Entry 6LED (X-ray diffraction, 2.37 A resolution); this record covers chains A and B.

Chain A (and B):
Protein: N-carbamoyl-D-amino-acid hydrolase
Organism: Nitratireductor indicus C115
Notes: chain B of this document is another copy of the same molecule, construct and numbering; everything in this record applies to it too
UniProtKB: K2NMS4 (K2NMS4_9RHIZ); residues 1-307 here = UniProt positions 1-307
Amino-acid sequence (307 residues; row label = number of the first residue in the row):
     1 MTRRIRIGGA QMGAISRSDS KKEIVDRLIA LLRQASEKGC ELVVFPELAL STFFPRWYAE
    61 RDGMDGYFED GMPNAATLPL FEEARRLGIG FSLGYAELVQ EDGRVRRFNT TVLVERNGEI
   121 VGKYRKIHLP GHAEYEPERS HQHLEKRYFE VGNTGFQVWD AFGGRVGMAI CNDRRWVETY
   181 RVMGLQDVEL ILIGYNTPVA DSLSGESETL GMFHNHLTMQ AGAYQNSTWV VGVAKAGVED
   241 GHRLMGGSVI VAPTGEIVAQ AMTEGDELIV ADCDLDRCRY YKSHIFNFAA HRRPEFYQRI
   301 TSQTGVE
Disordered / not traced: 1, 102-103 (chain B: 202-206)
Sequence notes: engineered mutation Gly211 (Arg in K2NMS4)

Chain A / chain B interface:
Residue-residue contacts - 127 pairs, chain A then chain B:
  Ile127(A) - Arg293(B)
  Ile127(A) - Phe296(B)  hydrophobic
  His128(A) - His291(B)
  His128(A) - Tyr297(B)  hydrogen bond
  Leu129(A) - His291(B)
  Lys146(A) - Ala290(B)  hydrogen bond (side chain-backbone)
  Lys146(A) - His291(B)  hydrogen bond
  Val151(A) - Arg293(B)
  Val151(A) - Phe296(B)  hydrophobic
  Gly152(A) - Phe296(B)
  Gly155(A) - Phe296(B)
  Asn172(A) - Ile285(B)
  Arg175(A) - Tyr224(B)  hydrogen bond
  Arg175(A) - Gln225(B)  hydrogen bond (backbone-side chain)
  Arg175(A) - Phe286(B)
  Trp176(A) - Arg181(B)
  Trp176(A) - Gln225(B)
  Trp176(A) - Ile285(B)
  Trp176(A) - Phe286(B)  hydrophobic
  Trp176(A) - Phe288(B)  hydrophobic
  Trp176(A) - His291(B)
  Trp176(A) - Arg292(B)
  Val177(A) - Val177(B)  hydrophobic
  Val177(A) - Arg181(B)
  Val177(A) - Gln225(B)
  Glu178(A) - Arg181(B)  salt bridge
  Glu178(A) - Arg292(B)  salt bridge
  Glu178(A) - Tyr297(B)
  Glu178(A) - Ile300(B)
  Arg181(A) - Trp176(B)
  Arg181(A) - Val177(B)
  Arg181(A) - Glu178(B)  salt bridge
  Arg181(A) - Ile300(B)
  Val182(A) - Phe296(B)
  Val182(A) - Tyr297(B)  hydrophobic
  Val182(A) - Arg299(B)
  Gly184(A) - Val306(B)
  Leu185(A) - Arg299(B)
  Leu185(A) - Ile300(B)  hydrophobic
  Leu185(A) - Gln303(B)  hydrogen bond (backbone-side chain)
  Leu185(A) - Gly305(B)
  Leu185(A) - Val306(B)
  Leu185(A) - Glu307(B)  hydrogen bond (backbone-backbone)
  Gln186(A) - Arg299(B)
  Gln186(A) - Glu307(B)
  Asp201(A) - Tyr280(B)  hydrogen bond
  Leu203(A) - Tyr280(B)
  Leu210(A) - Thr254(B)
  Leu210(A) - Glu256(B)
  Phe213(A) - Gln220(B)
  Phe213(A) - Thr254(B)
  Phe213(A) - Gly255(B)
  His214(A) - Tyr224(B)
  His214(A) - Thr254(B)  hydrogen bond (side chain-backbone)
  His214(A) - Tyr281(B)
  Leu217(A) - Leu217(B)  hydrophobic
  Leu217(A) - Gln220(B)
  Thr218(A) - Tyr224(B)
  Thr218(A) - Gln225(B)
  Gln220(A) - Phe213(B)
  Gln220(A) - Leu217(B)
  Ala221(A) - Leu217(B)  hydrophobic
  Ala221(A) - Ala221(B)  hydrophobic
  Tyr224(A) - His214(B)
  Tyr224(A) - Leu217(B)  hydrophobic
  Tyr224(A) - Thr218(B)
  Gln225(A) - Arg175(B)  hydrogen bond (side chain-backbone)
  Gln225(A) - Val177(B)
  Gln225(A) - Thr218(B)
  Thr254(A) - Phe213(B)
  Thr254(A) - His214(B)  hydrogen bond (backbone-side chain)
  Gly255(A) - Phe213(B)
  Glu256(A) - Leu210(B)
  Ile285(A) - Arg175(B)
  Phe286(A) - Arg175(B)
  Phe286(A) - Trp176(B)  hydrophobic
  Phe288(A) - Trp176(B)  hydrophobic
  Phe288(A) - Thr304(B)
  Ala289(A) - Thr304(B)
  Ala289(A) - Gly305(B)
  His291(A) - His128(B)
  His291(A) - Trp176(B)
  Arg292(A) - Glu178(B)  salt bridge
  Arg292(A) - Ile300(B)  hydrogen bond (side chain-backbone)
  Arg292(A) - Gln303(B)  hydrogen bond (side chain-backbone)
  Arg292(A) - Thr304(B)
  Arg293(A) - Ile127(B)
  Pro294(A) - Thr301(B)
  Pro294(A) - Thr304(B)
  Phe296(A) - Ile127(B)  hydrophobic
  Phe296(A) - Gly152(B)
  Phe296(A) - Gly155(B)
  Phe296(A) - Val182(B)
  Tyr297(A) - His128(B)  hydrogen bond
  Tyr297(A) - Glu178(B)
  Tyr297(A) - Val182(B)  hydrophobic
  Tyr297(A) - Ile300(B)
  Tyr297(A) - Thr301(B)
  Gln298(A) - Thr301(B)
  Arg299(A) - Val182(B)
  Arg299(A) - Leu185(B)
  Arg299(A) - Gln186(B)
  Ile300(A) - Glu178(B)
  Ile300(A) - Arg181(B)
  Ile300(A) - Leu185(B)  hydrophobic
  Ile300(A) - Arg292(B)  hydrogen bond (backbone-side chain)
  Ile300(A) - Pro294(B)
  Ile300(A) - Tyr297(B)
  Ile300(A) - Ile300(B)  hydrophobic
  Thr301(A) - Pro294(B)
  Thr301(A) - Tyr297(B)
  Thr301(A) - Gln298(B)
  Thr301(A) - Thr301(B)  hydrogen bond
  Gln303(A) - Leu185(B)  hydrogen bond (side chain-backbone)
  Gln303(A) - Arg292(B)  hydrogen bond (backbone-side chain)
  Thr304(A) - Leu185(B)
  Thr304(A) - Phe288(B)
  Thr304(A) - Ala289(B)
  Thr304(A) - Arg292(B)  hydrogen bond (backbone-side chain)
  Thr304(A) - Pro294(B)
  Gly305(A) - Leu185(B)
  Gly305(A) - Phe288(B)
  Gly305(A) - Ala289(B)
  Val306(A) - Gly184(B)
  Val306(A) - Leu185(B)
  Val306(A) - Phe288(B)  hydrophobic
  Glu307(A) - Leu185(B)  hydrogen bond (backbone-backbone)
Interface residues without a listed pair, chain A (59 interface residues in all): Pro130, Gly131, Arg139, Asn153, Arg165, Arg174, Asp187, Glu208, Asn287
Interface residues without a listed pair, chain B (53 interface residues in all): Leu129, Val151, Arg174, Asp187, His284, Asn287

Summary:
The interface between chain A and chain B involves 59 residues on one side and 53 on the other, with 20
hydrogen bonds and 4 salt bridges. Polar contacts include Glu178(A)-Arg181(B), Glu178(A)-Arg292(B) and
His128(A)-Tyr297(B).
Chain A and chain B are both N-carbamoyl-D-amino-acid hydrolase (Nitratireductor indicus C115); the structure,
Structure of D-carbamoylase mutant from Nitratireductor indicus, was determined by X-ray diffraction (same
publication as 6LCG, 6LE2 and 6LEI).
